Entry 3Q87 (X-ray diffraction, 2.00 A resolution); this record covers chains A and B.

# Chain A
Name: Putative uncharacterized protein ECU08_1170
Organism: Encephalitozoon cuniculi
Reference sequence: Q8SUP0 (Q8SUP0_ENCCU); numbering as in UniProt (aligned over 1-125)
Chain sequence (125 residues; numbered 1 to 125; the number before each row is that of its first residue):
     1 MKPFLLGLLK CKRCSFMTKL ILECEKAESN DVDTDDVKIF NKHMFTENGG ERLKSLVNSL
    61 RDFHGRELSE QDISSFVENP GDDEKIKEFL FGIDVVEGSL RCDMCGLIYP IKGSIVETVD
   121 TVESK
Unresolved in the structure: 33-35
Ion coordination: Zn2+: Cys11, Cys14, Cys102, Cys105
What the authors report for this chain:
  - mutagenesis - I115D: abolished catalytic activity
  - mutagenesis - E97K, I108E: decreased catalytic activity

# Chain B
Name: N6 adenine specific DNA methylase
Organism: Encephalitozoon cuniculi
Reference sequence: Q8SRR4 (Q8SRR4_ENCCU); residues 1-164 here = UniProt positions 1-164
Chain sequence (170 residues; numbered 1 to 170; the number before each row is that of its first residue):
     1 MDWYEPGEDT YTLMDALERE GLEMKIVLDL GTSTGVITEQ LRKRNTVVST DLNIRALESH
    61 RGGNLVRADL LCSINQESVD VVVFNPPYVP DTDDPIIGGG YLGREVIDRF VDAVTVGMLY
   121 LLVIEANRPK EVLARLEERG YGTRILKVRK ILGETVYIIK GEKSHHHHHH
Unresolved in the structure: 165-170
Differences from the reference sequence: expression tag (165-170)
Ligand contacts: S-adenosylmethionine (SAM): Tyr4, Glu5, Pro6, Thr10, Asp29, Leu30, Gly31, Thr32, Ser33, Val36, Ile37, Asp51, Leu52, Asn53, Ala68, Asp69, Leu70, Phe84, Asn85, Pro86, Pro87, Pro95, Ile96, Val106, Arg109
What the authors report for this chain:
  - binding site for S-adenosylmethionine: Tyr4, Asp69, Leu70
  - contacts within the chain: Tyr4-Asp9 (hydrogen bond)
  - catalytic residues: Tyr4, Asp9 (proposed by the authors, not directly observed)
  - mutagenesis - N85A: abolished catalytic activity on eRF1
  - mutagenesis - Y4F, E8K, D9N, D15K/E18K, D51A, D69A/L70A: abolished catalytic activity
  - mutagenesis - E5K, R149A, R149E, E154K: decreased catalytic activity

# Interface between chain A and chain B
Pairs across the interface (49; chain A residue first):
  Lys2(A) - Asn64(B)
  Phe4(A) - Thr46(B)
  Phe4(A) - Asn64(B)
  Leu5(A) - Val48(B)  hydrophobic
  Gly7(A) - Asn75(B)
  Gly7(A) - Ser78(B)  hydrogen bond (backbone-side chain)
  Leu8(A) - Ile26(B)  hydrophobic
  Leu8(A) - Val48(B)  hydrophobic
  Leu8(A) - Ile74(B)
  Leu8(A) - Asn75(B)  hydrogen bond (backbone-backbone)
  Leu8(A) - Ser78(B)
  Leu8(A) - Val79(B)  hydrophobic
  Leu9(A) - Val66(B)  hydrophobic
  Leu9(A) - Ser73(B)
  Lys10(A) - Cys72(B)  hydrogen bond (side chain-backbone)
  Lys10(A) - Ser73(B)  hydrogen bond (backbone-backbone)
  Lys10(A) - Ile74(B)
  Lys10(A) - Asn75(B)
  Lys12(A) - Cys72(B)
  Met17(A) - Asn75(B)
  Val37(A) - Met24(B)  hydrophobic
  Val37(A) - Lys43(B)
  Val37(A) - Arg44(B)
  Val37(A) - Asn45(B)
  Val37(A) - Thr46(B)  hydrogen bond (backbone-side chain)
  Lys38(A) - Thr46(B)
  Ile39(A) - Met24(B)
  Ile39(A) - Lys25(B)
  Ile39(A) - Ile26(B)  hydrophobic
  Ile39(A) - Thr46(B)  hydrogen bond (backbone-side chain)
  Asn41(A) - Ile26(B)
  Asn41(A) - Ser78(B)
  Met44(A) - Asn75(B)
  Tyr109(A) - Ser73(B)
  Ile115(A) - Leu57(B)  hydrophobic
  Ile115(A) - Leu65(B)
  Ile115(A) - Arg67(B)
  Val116(A) - Leu65(B)  hydrogen bond (backbone-backbone)
  Val116(A) - Val66(B)
  Val116(A) - Arg67(B)  hydrogen bond (backbone-backbone)
  Glu117(A) - Arg67(B)  salt bridge
  Thr118(A) - Val66(B)
  Thr118(A) - Arg67(B)  hydrogen bond (side chain-backbone)
  Thr118(A) - Ala68(B)
  Thr118(A) - Ser73(B)  hydrogen bond
  Val119(A) - Leu52(B)  hydrophobic
  Val119(A) - Arg67(B)
  Val119(A) - Ala68(B)  hydrophobic
  Asp120(A) - Arg67(B)  salt bridge
Other interface residues (no listed pair), chain A (26 interface residues in all): Cys11, Asp36, Phe40, Phe91, Ser114
Other interface residues (no listed pair), chain B (25 interface residues in all): Arg42, Ile54, Glu58, Asp69
Interface features reported in the paper:
  - interface residues, chain A: Asp36(A)

# Overview
Chain A and chain B form an interface of 26 and 25 residues respectively; the contacts include 10 hydrogen
bonds and 2 salt bridges. Polar pairs include Glu117(A)-Arg67(B), Asp120(A)-Arg67(B) and Gly7(A)-Ser78(B).
From the paper: catalytic residues Tyr4(B) and Asp9(B); Y4F, E8K and D9N of chain B, among others, abolish
catalytic activity; 14 substitutions were tested in all.
Here chain A is Putative uncharacterized protein ECU08_1170 and chain B is N6 adenine specific DNA methylase,
both from Encephalitozoon cuniculi. Entry 3Q87 (Structure of E. cuniculi Mtq2-Trm112 complex responible for
the methylation of eRF1 translation termination factor) was determined by X-ray diffraction.
